1R5U - chains A and E of the 11 polymer chains in the assembly; structure by X-ray diffraction, 4.50 A resolution (low resolution: residue-level contacts below are approximate; hydrogen-bond / salt-bridge calls are withheld).

[Chain A]
Molecule: DNA-directed RNA polymerase II largest subunit
Source organism: Saccharomyces cerevisiae
Notes: EC 2.7.7.6
Reference sequence: P04050 (RPB1_YEAST); residues 1-1733 here = UniProt positions 1-1733
Amino-acid sequence (1733 residues; each row starts with the number of its first residue):
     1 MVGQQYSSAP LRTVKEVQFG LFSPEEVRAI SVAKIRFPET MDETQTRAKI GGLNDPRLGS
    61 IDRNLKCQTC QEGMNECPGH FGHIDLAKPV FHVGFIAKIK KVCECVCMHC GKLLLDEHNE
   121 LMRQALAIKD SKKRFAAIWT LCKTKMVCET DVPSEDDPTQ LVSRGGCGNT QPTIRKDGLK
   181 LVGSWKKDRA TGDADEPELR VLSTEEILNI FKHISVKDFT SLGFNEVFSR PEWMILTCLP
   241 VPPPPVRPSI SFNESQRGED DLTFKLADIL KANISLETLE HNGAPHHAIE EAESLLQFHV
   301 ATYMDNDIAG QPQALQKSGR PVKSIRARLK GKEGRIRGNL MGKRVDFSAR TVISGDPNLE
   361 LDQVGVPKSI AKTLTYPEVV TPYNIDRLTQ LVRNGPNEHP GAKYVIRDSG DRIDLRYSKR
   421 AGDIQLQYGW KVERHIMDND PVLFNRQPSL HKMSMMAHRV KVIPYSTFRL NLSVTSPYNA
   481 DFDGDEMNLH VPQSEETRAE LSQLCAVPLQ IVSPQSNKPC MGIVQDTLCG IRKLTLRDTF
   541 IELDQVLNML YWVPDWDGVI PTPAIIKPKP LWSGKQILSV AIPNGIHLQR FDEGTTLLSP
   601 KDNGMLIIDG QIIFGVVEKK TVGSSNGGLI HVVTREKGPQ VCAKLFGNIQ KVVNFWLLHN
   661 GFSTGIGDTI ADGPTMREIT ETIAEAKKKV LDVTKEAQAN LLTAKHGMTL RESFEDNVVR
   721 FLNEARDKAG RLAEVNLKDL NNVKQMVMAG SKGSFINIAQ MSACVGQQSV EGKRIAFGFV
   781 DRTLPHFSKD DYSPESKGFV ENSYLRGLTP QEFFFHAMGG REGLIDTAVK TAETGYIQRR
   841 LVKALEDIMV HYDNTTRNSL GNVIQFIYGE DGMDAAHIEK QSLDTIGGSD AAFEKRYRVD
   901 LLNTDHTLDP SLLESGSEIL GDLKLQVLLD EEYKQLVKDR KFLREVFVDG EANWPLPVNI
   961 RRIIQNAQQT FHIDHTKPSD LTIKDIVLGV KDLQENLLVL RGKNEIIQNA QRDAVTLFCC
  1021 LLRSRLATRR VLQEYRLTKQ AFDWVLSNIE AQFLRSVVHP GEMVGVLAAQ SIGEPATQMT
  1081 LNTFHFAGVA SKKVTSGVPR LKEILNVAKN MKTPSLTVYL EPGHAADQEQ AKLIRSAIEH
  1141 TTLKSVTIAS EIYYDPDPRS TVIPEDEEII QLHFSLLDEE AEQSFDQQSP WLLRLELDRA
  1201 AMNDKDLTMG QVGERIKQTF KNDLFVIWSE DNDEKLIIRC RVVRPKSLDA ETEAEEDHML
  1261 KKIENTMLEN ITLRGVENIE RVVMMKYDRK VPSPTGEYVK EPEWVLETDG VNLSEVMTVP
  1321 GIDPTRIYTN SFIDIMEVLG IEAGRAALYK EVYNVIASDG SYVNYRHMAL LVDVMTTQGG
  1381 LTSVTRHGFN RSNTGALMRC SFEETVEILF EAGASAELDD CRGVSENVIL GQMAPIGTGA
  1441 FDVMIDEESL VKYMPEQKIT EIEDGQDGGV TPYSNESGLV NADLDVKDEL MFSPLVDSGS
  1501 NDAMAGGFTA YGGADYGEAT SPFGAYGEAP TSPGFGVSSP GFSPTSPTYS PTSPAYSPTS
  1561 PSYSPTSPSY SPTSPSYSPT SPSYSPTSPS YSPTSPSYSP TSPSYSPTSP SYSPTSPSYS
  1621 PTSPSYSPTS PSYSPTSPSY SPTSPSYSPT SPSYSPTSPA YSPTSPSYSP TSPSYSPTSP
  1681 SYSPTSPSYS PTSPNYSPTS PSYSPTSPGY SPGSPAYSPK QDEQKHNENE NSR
Unresolved in the structure: 1, 155-160, 187-198, 250-258, 315-320, 809, 1082-1091, 1177-1186, 1244-1253, 1446-1733
Ion coordination: Zn2+ site 1: Cys-67, Cys-70, His-80; Zn2+ site 2: Cys-110, Cys-167; Mg2+: Asp-481, Asp-483, Asp-485
Curated features (UniProtKB/Swiss-Prot):
  - region: Pro-248 to Asp-260 (Lid loop), Asn-306 to Lys-323 (Rudder loop), Pro-810 to Glu-822 (Bridging helix)
  - binding site (Zn(2+)): Cys-67, Cys-70, Cys-77, His-80, Cys-107, Cys-110, Cys-148, Cys-167
  - binding site (Mg(2+)): Asp-481, Asp-483, Asp-485
  - modified residue: Thr-1471 (Phosphothreonine)
  - cross-link (Glycyl lysine isopeptide (Lys-Gly)): Lys-695 (interchain with G-Cter in ubiquitin), Lys-1246 (interchain with G-Cter in ubiquitin), Lys-1350 (interchain with G-Cter in ubiquitin)
  - natural variant: Ser-1653 to Pro-1659 (deletion: In strain: A364A)
  - mutagenesis: Lys-1246 (K1246R: Impairs ubiquitination during transcription stress)

[Chain E]
Molecule: DNA-directed RNA polymerases I, II, and III 27 kDa polypeptide
Source organism: Saccharomyces cerevisiae
Notes: EC 2.7.7.6
Reference sequence: P20434 (RPB5_YEAST); residue numbers follow UniProt; this construct covers 1-215
Amino-acid sequence (215 residues; each row starts with the number of its first residue):
     1 MDQENERNIS RLWRAFRTVK EMVKDRGYFI TQEEVELPLE DFKAKYCDSM GRPQRKMMSF
    61 QANPTEESIS KFPDMGSLWV EFCDEPSVGV KTMKTFVIHI QEKNFQTGIF VYQNNITPSA
   121 MKLVPSIPPA TIETFNEAAL VVNITHHELV PKHIRLSSDE KRELLKRYRL KESQLPRIQR
   181 ADPVALYLGL KRGEVVKIIR KSETSGRYAS YRICM
Unresolved in the structure: 1

[How chain A and chain E interact]
Residue-residue contacts - 80 pairs, chain A then chain E:
  Arg-857(A) / Tyr-168(E)
  Arg-857(A) / Arg-169(E)
  Arg-857(A) / Leu-170(E)
  Arg-857(A) / Gln-174(E)
  Leu-860(A) / Gln-174(E)
  Gly-861(A) / Gln-174(E)
  Asn-862(A) / Gln-174(E)
  Val-863(A) / Leu-170(E)
  Val-863(A) / Gln-174(E)
  Val-863(A) / Pro-176(E)
  Gln-865(A) / Tyr-208(E)
  Phe-866(A) / Tyr-168(E)
  Phe-866(A) / Tyr-208(E)
  Phe-866(A) / Ala-209(E)
  Phe-866(A) / Ser-210(E)
  Phe-866(A) / Tyr-211(E)
  Gly-869(A) / Thr-204(E)
  Glu-870(A) / Arg-200(E)
  Glu-870(A) / Ser-202(E)
  Glu-870(A) / Thr-204(E)
  Glu-870(A) / Ser-205(E)
  Glu-870(A) / Tyr-208(E)
  Asp-871(A) / Thr-204(E)
  Phe-942(A) / Gly-206(E)
  Glu-945(A) / Lys-201(E)
  Phe-947(A) / Glu-203(E)
  Leu-956(A) / Thr-204(E)
  Asn-1004(A) / Arg-167(E)
  Ile-1006(A) / Glu-163(E)
  Ile-1006(A) / Leu-164(E)
  Ile-1007(A) / Tyr-168(E)
  Asp-1013(A) / Ser-205(E)
  Asp-1013(A) / Arg-207(E)
  Asp-1013(A) / Ala-209(E)
  Ala-1014(A) / Ser-205(E)
  Leu-1017(A) / Glu-203(E)
  Leu-1017(A) / Thr-204(E)
  Leu-1017(A) / Ser-205(E)
  Leu-1017(A) / Gly-206(E)
  Met-1317(A) / Val-142(E)
  Thr-1318(A) / Arg-11(E)
  Thr-1318(A) / Arg-14(E)
  Thr-1318(A) / Val-142(E)
  Pro-1324(A) / Val-142(E)
  Pro-1324(A) / His-147(E)
  Thr-1325(A) / His-146(E)
  Thr-1325(A) / His-147(E)
  Thr-1325(A) / Glu-148(E)
  Arg-1326(A) / Glu-148(E)
  Ile-1327(A) / His-147(E)
  Ile-1335(A) / Leu-149(E)
  Glu-1337(A) / Pro-183(E)
  Val-1338(A) / Ile-144(E)
  Val-1338(A) / Pro-183(E)
  Leu-1339(A) / Ile-144(E)
  Leu-1339(A) / His-147(E)
  Leu-1339(A) / Val-150(E)
  Leu-1339(A) / Val-184(E)
  Gly-1340(A) / Asp-182(E)
  Gly-1340(A) / Pro-183(E)
  Ile-1341(A) / Asp-182(E)
  Glu-1342(A) / Pro-151(E)
  Glu-1342(A) / His-153(E)
  Glu-1342(A) / Ile-198(E)
  Glu-1342(A) / Arg-200(E)
  Glu-1342(A) / Arg-212(E)
  Ala-1343(A) / Leu-149(E)
  Arg-1345(A) / Arg-200(E)
  Ala-1346(A) / Leu-149(E)
  Tyr-1349(A) / Glu-203(E)
  Tyr-1365(A) / Ser-202(E)
  Tyr-1365(A) / Glu-203(E)
  Tyr-1365(A) / Thr-204(E)
  Asp-1373(A) / Arg-200(E)
  Thr-1376(A) / Arg-212(E)
  Thr-1377(A) / Pro-176(E)
  Thr-1377(A) / Arg-177(E)
  Gly-1379(A) / Arg-177(E)
  Gly-1379(A) / Gln-179(E)
  Asn-1393(A) / Arg-177(E)
Also at the interface, not in a pair above, chain A (56 interface residues in all): Asp-853, Ile-867, Val-946, Trp-954, Ala-1010, Val-1015, Val-1319, Tyr-1328, Met-1336, Ala-1347, Lys-1350, Arg-1366, Gln-1378
Also at the interface, not in a pair above, chain E (42 interface residues in all): Val-141, Ser-173, Leu-175, Ile-178

[In short]
Chain A and chain E form an interface of 56 and 42 residues respectively. Cys-67(A), Cys-70(A) and His-80(A)
coordinate Zn2+ site 1. Curated annotation (UniProt) lists 8 Zn2+-binding residues, 3 Mg2+-binding residues
and one mutagenesis site on chain A.
Chain A is DNA-directed RNA polymerase II largest subunit and chain E is DNA-directed RNA polymerases I, II,
and III 27 kDa polypeptide, both from Saccharomyces cerevisiae; the structure, RNA polymerase II tfiib
complex, was determined by X-ray diffraction.
